PDB entry 7WNR | solution NMR | chains D and C of the 4 polymer chains in the assembly

# Chain D
Molecule: 18-nt DNA strand
Organism: Mycobacterium tuberculosis H37Rv
Sequence (18 nucleotides; each row starts with the number of its first residue):
    19 TACAGATAGTATAACCGG

# Chain C
Name: Antitoxin MazE6
Organism: Mycobacterium tuberculosis H37Rv
UniProtKB: P9WJ87 (MAZE6_MYCTU); residues 4-52 here correspond to UniProt positions 1-49 (UniProt number = residue number - 3)
Amino-acid sequence (52 residues; numbered 1 to 52; the number before each row is that of its first residue):
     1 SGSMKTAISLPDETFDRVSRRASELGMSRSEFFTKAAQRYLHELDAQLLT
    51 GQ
Not modelled in the structure: 1-3
Differences from the reference sequence: expression tag (1-3)

# Chain D / chain C interface
Pairs across the interface (7; chain D residue first):
  DA26(D) with Ser9(C), phosphate contact
  DG27(D) with Ala7(C), phosphate contact
  DT28(D) with Lys5(C), phosphate contact; Thr6(C), base contact; Ala7(C), base contact
  DT30(D) with Lys5(C), base contact
  DA31(D) with Lys5(C), base contact
Interface residues without a listed pair, chain D (6 interface residues in all): DA29

# In short
Chain D and chain C form an interface of 6 and 4 residues respectively.
Chain D is an 18-nt DNA strand and chain C is Antitoxin MazE6, both from Mycobacterium tuberculosis H37Rv; the
structure, Data-driven HADDOCK model of mycobacterial nMazE6-operator DNA complex, was determined by solution
NMR.
